Entry 9CGC (electron microscopy, 3.61 A resolution); this record covers chains H and M of the 39 polymer chains in the assembly.

# Chain H
Protein: 26S proteasome regulatory subunit 7 homolog
Organism: Saccharomyces cerevisiae
Reference sequence: P33299 (PRS7_YEAST); numbering as in UniProt (aligned over 1-467)
Amino-acid sequence (467 residues; each row starts with the number of its first residue):
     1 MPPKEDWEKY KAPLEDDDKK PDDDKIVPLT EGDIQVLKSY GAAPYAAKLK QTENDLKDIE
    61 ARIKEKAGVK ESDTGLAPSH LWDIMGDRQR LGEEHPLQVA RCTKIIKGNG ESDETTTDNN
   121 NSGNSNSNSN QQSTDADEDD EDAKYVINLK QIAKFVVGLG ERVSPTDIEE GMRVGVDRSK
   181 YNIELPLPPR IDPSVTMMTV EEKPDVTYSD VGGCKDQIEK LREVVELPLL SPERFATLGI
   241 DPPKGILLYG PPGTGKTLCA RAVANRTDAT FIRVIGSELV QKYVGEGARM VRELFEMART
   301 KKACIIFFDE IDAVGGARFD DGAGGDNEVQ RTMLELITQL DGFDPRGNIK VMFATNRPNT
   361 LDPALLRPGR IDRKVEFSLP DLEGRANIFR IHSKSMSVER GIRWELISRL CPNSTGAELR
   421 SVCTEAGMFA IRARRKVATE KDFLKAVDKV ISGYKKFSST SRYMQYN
Unresolved in the structure: 1-44, 69-71, 108-142
Ion coordination: Mg2+: Thr257 (together with ATP)
Residues lining bound ligands:
  - ATP (adenosine-5'-triphosphate), molecule 1: Asp210, Val211, Gly212, Cys214, Pro252, Gly253, Thr254, Gly255, Lys256, Thr257, Leu258, Arg261, Glu310, Asn356, Ile388, His392, Gly416, Ala417, Arg420
  - ATP, molecule 2: Ile337, Asp341, Arg367, Arg370
UniProt features mapped onto this chain:
  - binding site (ATP): Gly250 to Thr257
  - modified residue (Phosphoserine): Ser164, Ser231

# Chain M
Protein: 26S proteasome regulatory subunit 6A
Organism: Saccharomyces cerevisiae
Reference sequence: P33297 (PRS6A_YEAST); numbering as in UniProt (aligned over 1-434)
Amino-acid sequence (434 residues; numbered 1 to 434; the number before each row is that of its first residue):
     1 MATLEELDAQ TLPGDDELDQ EILNLSTQEL QTRAKLLDNE IRIFRSELQR LSHENNVMLE
    61 KIKDNKEKIK NNRQLPYLVA NVVEVMDMNE IEDKENSEST TQGGNVNLDN TAVGKAAVVK
   121 TSSRQTVFLP MVGLVDPDKL KPNDLVGVNK DSYLILDTLP SEFDSRVKAM EVDEKPTETY
   181 SDVGGLDKQI EELVEAIVLP MKRADKFKDM GIRAPKGALM YGPPGTGKTL LARACAAQTN
   241 ATFLKLAAPQ LVQMYIGEGA KLVRDAFALA KEKAPTIIFI DELDAIGTKR FDSEKSGDRE
   301 VQRTMLELLN QLDGFSSDDR VKVLAATNRV DVLDPALLRS GRLDRKIEFP LPSEDSRAQI
   361 LQIHSRKMTT DDDINWQELA RSTDEFNGAQ LKAVTVEAGM IALRNGQSSV KHEDFVEGIS
   421 EVQARKSKSV SFYA
Unresolved in the structure: 1-49, 92-113
Ion coordination: Mg2+: Thr229 (together with ATP)
Residues lining bound ligands:
  - ATP (adenosine-5'-triphosphate), molecule 1: Asp182, Val183, Gly184, Leu186, Pro223, Pro224, Gly225, Thr226, Gly227, Lys228, Thr229, Leu230, Asp281, Glu282, Asn328, Ile360, His364, Gly388, Ala389, Lys392
  - ATP, molecule 2: Asp313, Arg339, Arg342
UniProt features mapped onto this chain:
  - binding site (ATP): Gly222 to Thr229
  - modified residue: Ala2 (N-acetylalanine), Tyr180 (Phosphotyrosine)

# Chain H / chain M interface
Pairs across the interface (86):
  Arg101(H) - Ser165(M)  hydrogen bond
  Thr103(H) - Glu162(M)
  Lys104(H) - Pro160(M)  hydrogen bond (side chain-backbone)
  Lys104(H) - Ser161(M)  hydrogen bond (side chain-backbone)
  Lys104(H) - Glu162(M)
  Ile106(H) - Leu159(M)  hydrophobic
  Lys144(H) - Tyr77(M)
  Val146(H) - Glu162(M)
  Ile152(H) - Ser123(M)  hydrogen bond (backbone-side chain)
  Ala153(H) - Leu78(M)  hydrophobic
  Ala153(H) - Ser122(M)
  Lys154(H) - Val79(M)
  Lys154(H) - Ser122(M)  hydrogen bond (backbone-side chain)
  Phe155(H) - Tyr77(M)
  Phe155(H) - Leu78(M)  hydrophobic
  Phe155(H) - Lys150(M)
  Val156(H) - Pro76(M)
  Val156(H) - Tyr77(M)  hydrogen bond (backbone-backbone)
  Val156(H) - Val79(M)  hydrophobic
  Val156(H) - Leu159(M)  hydrophobic
  Val157(H) - Leu75(M)
  Val157(H) - Pro76(M)  hydrophobic
  Gly158(H) - Leu75(M)
  Lys180(H) - Leu75(M)
  Glu219(H) - Arg404(M)  salt bridge
  Glu223(H) - Met400(M)
  Glu223(H) - Arg404(M)  salt bridge
  Arg234(H) - Leu403(M)
  Phe235(H) - Met400(M)  hydrophobic
  Phe235(H) - Leu403(M)  hydrophobic
  Thr237(H) - Thr369(M)
  Leu238(H) - Met368(M)
  Leu238(H) - Thr369(M)  hydrogen bond (backbone-backbone)
  Leu238(H) - Gly399(M)
  Leu238(H) - Leu403(M)  hydrophobic
  Leu238(H) - Ser408(M)
  Gly239(H) - Lys367(M)
  Gly239(H) - Met368(M)  hydrogen bond (backbone-backbone)
  Ile240(H) - Met368(M)  hydrophobic
  Ile240(H) - Gly399(M)
  Ile240(H) - Met400(M)
  Asp241(H) - Val396(M)
  Pro243(H) - Val396(M)
  Pro243(H) - Met400(M)
  Tyr283(H) - Met254(M)  hydrophobic
  Val284(H) - Gln253(M)
  Val284(H) - Glu300(M)
  Gly285(H) - Val252(M)
  Glu286(H) - Met254(M)
  Arg292(H) - Pro249(M)
  Arg292(H) - Gln250(M)
  Arg318(H) - Glu282(M)  salt bridge
  Arg318(H) - Asp284(M)  salt bridge
  Arg318(H) - Asn328(M)
  Arg318(H) - Arg329(M)  hydrogen bond (backbone-side chain)
  Asp320(H) - Lys289(M)
  Gly322(H) - Phe291(M)
  Ala323(H) - Phe291(M)
  Asn327(H) - Thr288(M)
  Asn327(H) - Asp298(M)  hydrogen bond
  Arg331(H) - Val252(M)
  Arg331(H) - Ala285(M)  hydrogen bond (side chain-backbone)
  Arg331(H) - Val301(M)
  Leu334(H) - Ala285(M)  hydrophobic
  Glu335(H) - Pro249(M)
  Thr338(H) - Ala247(M)
  Thr338(H) - Glu282(M)
  Gly342(H) - Thr229(M)
  Gly342(H) - Arg233(M)  hydrogen bond (backbone-side chain)
  Phe343(H) - Ala232(M)
  Phe343(H) - Arg233(M)
  Phe343(H) - Ala236(M)  hydrophobic
  Phe343(H) - Phe243(M)  hydrophobic
  Phe343(H) - Lys245(M)
  Asp344(H) - Lys245(M)  salt bridge
  Arg367(H) - Pro224(M)
  Arg367(H) - Gly225(M)
  Arg367(H) - Ala389(M)
  Pro368(H) - Ala389(M)
  Pro368(H) - Gln390(M)
  Pro368(H) - Ala393(M)  hydrophobic
  Arg373(H) - Glu397(M)  salt bridge
  Arg373(H) - Met400(M)
  Arg373(H) - Arg404(M)
  Glu376(H) - Lys426(M)
  Glu376(H) - Ser427(M)
Also at the interface, not in a pair above, chain H (53 interface residues in all): Gln151, Tyr181, Ala288, Phe319, Gly324, Asp341, Ala364, Lys374
Also at the interface, not in a pair above, chain M (63 interface residues in all): Arg124, Arg166, Lys168, Val172, Pro176, Phe279, Ser293, Val332, Ala402, Ser409

# Summary
53 residues of chain H and 63 residues of chain M are in contact; the contacts include 12 hydrogen bonds and 6
salt bridges. Polar contacts include Glu219(H)-Arg404(M), Glu223(H)-Arg404(M) and Arg318(H)-Glu282(M). One ATP
molecule is bound between chain H and chain M.
Chain H is 26S proteasome regulatory subunit 7 homolog and chain M is 26S proteasome regulatory subunit 6A,
both from Saccharomyces cerevisiae; the structure, Yeast 26S proteasome non-substrate-engaged (S1 state), was
determined by electron microscopy.
